9MN7 - chains B and E of the 5 polymer chains in the assembly; structure by electron microscopy, 2.65 A resolution.

# Chain B
Molecule: Dimethyladenosine transferase 2, mitochondrial
From: Homo sapiens
Notes: EC 2.1.1.-
UniProtKB: Q9H5Q4 (TFB2M_HUMAN); residue numbers follow UniProt; this construct covers 1-396
Chain sequence (396 residues; each row starts with the number of its first residue):
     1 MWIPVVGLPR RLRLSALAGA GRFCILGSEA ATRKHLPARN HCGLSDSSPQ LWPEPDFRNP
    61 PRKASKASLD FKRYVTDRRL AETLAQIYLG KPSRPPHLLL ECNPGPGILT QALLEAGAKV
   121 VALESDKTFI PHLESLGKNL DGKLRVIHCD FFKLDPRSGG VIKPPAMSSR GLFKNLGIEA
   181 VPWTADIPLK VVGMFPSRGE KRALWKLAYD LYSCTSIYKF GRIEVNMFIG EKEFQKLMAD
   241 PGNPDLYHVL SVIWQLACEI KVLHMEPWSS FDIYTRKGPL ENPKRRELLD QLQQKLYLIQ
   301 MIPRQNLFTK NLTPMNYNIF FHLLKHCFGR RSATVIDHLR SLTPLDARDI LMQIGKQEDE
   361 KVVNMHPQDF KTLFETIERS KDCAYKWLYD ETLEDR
Unresolved in the structure: 1-71, 275-291, 390-396
Swiss-Prot annotation at these positions:
  - region: Arg330, Arg331 (DNA-binding)
  - binding site (S-adenosyl-L-methionine): Val75, Glu124, Asp150
  - mutagenesis: Gly105 (G105A: Abolishes methyltransferase activity), Arg330 (R330A: Impairs transcription initiation; when associated with A-331), Arg331 (R331A: Impairs transcription initiation; when associated with A-330)

# Chain E
Molecule: DNA-directed RNA polymerase, mitochondrial
From: Homo sapiens
Notes: EC 2.7.7.6
UniProtKB: O00411 (RPOM_HUMAN); residues 1-1230 here = UniProt positions 1-1230
Chain sequence (1230 residues; row label = number of the first residue in the row):
     1 MSALCWGRGA AGLKRALRPC GRPGLPGKEG TAGGVCGPRR SSSASPQEQD QDRRKDWGHV
    61 ELLEVLQARV RQLQAESVSE VVVNRVDVAR LPECGSGDGS LQPPRKVQMG AKDATPVPCG
   121 RWAKILEKDK RTQQMRMQRL KAKLQMPFQS GEFKALTRRL QVEPRLLSKQ MAGCLEDCTR
   181 QAPESPWEEQ LARLLQEAPG KLSLDVEQAP SGQHSQAQLS GQQQRLLAFF KCCLLTDQLP
   241 LAHHLLVVHH GQRQKRKLLT LDMYNAVMLG WARQGAFKEL VYVLFMVKDA GLTPDLLSYA
   301 AALQCMGRQD QDAGTIERCL EQMSQEGLKL QALFTAVLLS EEDRATVLKA VHKVKPTFSL
   361 PPQLPPPVNT SKLLRDVYAK DGRVSYPKLH LPLKTLQCLF EKQLHMELAS RVCVVSVEKP
   421 TLPSKEVKHA RKTLKTLRDQ WEKALCRALR ETKNRLEREV YEGRFSLYPF LCLLDEREVV
   481 RMLLQVLQAL PAQGESFTTL ARELSARTFS RHVVQRQRVS GQVQALQNHY RKYLCLLASD
   541 AEVPEPCLPR QYWEELGAPE ALREQPWPLP VQMELGKLLA EMLVQATQMP CSLDKPHRSS
   601 RLVPVLYHVY SFRNVQQIGI LKPHPAYVQL LEKAAEPTLT FEAVDVPMLC PPLPWTSPHS
   661 GAFLLSPTKL MRTVEGATQH QELLETCPPT ALHGALDALT QLGNCAWRVN GRVLDLVLQL
   721 FQAKGCPQLG VPAPPSEAPQ PPEAHLPHSA APARKAELRR ELAHCQKVAR EMHSLRAEAL
   781 YRLSLAQHLR DRVFWLPHNM DFRGRTYPCP PHFNHLGSDV ARALLEFAQG RPLGPHGLDW
   841 LKIHLVNLTG LKKREPLRKR LAFAEEVMDD ILDSADQPLT GRKWWMGAEE PWQTLACCME
   901 VANAVRASDP AAYVSHLPVH QDGSCNGLQH YAALGRDSVG AASVNLEPSD VPQDVYSGVA
   961 AQVEVFRRQD AQRGMRVAQV LEGFITRKVV KQTVMTVVYG VTRYGGRLQI EKRLRELSDF
  1021 PQEFVWEASH YLVRQVFKSL QEMFSGTRAI QHWLTESARL ISHMGSVVEW VTPLGVPVIQ
  1081 PYRLDSKVKQ IGGGIQSITY THNGDISRKP NTRKQKNGFP PNFIHSLDSS HMMLTALHCY
  1141 RKGLTFVSVH DCYWTHAADV SVMNQVCREQ FVRLHSEPIL QDLSRFLVKR FCSEPQKILE
  1201 ASQLKETLQA VPKPGAFDLE QVKRSTYFFS
Unresolved in the structure: 1-217, 741-756
Swiss-Prot annotation at these positions:
  - active site: Asp922, Lys991, Asp1151
  - natural variant: Gln149 to Ser1230 (deletion: In COXPD55), His250 (H250D: In COXPD55), Pro566 (P566S: In COXPD55), Ser611 (S611F: In COXPD55), Phe641 (F641L: In COXPD55), Pro742 to Pro747 (deletion: In COXPD55), Pro810 (P810S: In COXPD55; uncertain significance), Asp870 (D870N: In COXPD55; uncertain significance), Cys925 to Ser1230 (deletion: In COXPD55), Arg1013 (R1013C: In COXPD55), Ser1193 (S1193F: In COXPD55)
Bound ions: Mg2+: Asp922, Gly923, Asp1151 (together with ATP)
Small-molecule neighbours: ATP (adenosine-5'-triphosphate): Arg805, Asp922, Gly923, Ser924, Cys925, Asn926, Gly927, Tyr956, Arg987, Lys991, Met995, Thr996, Tyr999, Ile1124, His1125, Asp1128, Asp1151

# Interface between chain B and chain E
Contacting residue pairs (27):
  Gly160(B) - Glu1023(E)
  Val161(B) - Glu1023(E)
  Val161(B) - Glu1027(E)
  Lys163(B) - Glu1027(E)  salt bridge
  Arg170(B) - Glu757(E)  salt bridge
  Ser213(B) - Arg759(E)
  Pro314(B) - Arg759(E)
  His322(B) - Tyr610(E)  hydrogen bond (side chain-backbone)
  Lys325(B) - Phe612(E)
  His326(B) - His608(E)
  His326(B) - Tyr610(E)
  Arg340(B) - Tyr607(E)
  Ser341(B) - His608(E)
  Ser341(B) - Val609(E)
  Pro344(B) - Arg601(E)  hydrogen bond (backbone-side chain)
  Pro344(B) - Val603(E)
  Pro344(B) - Tyr607(E)
  Pro344(B) - His624(E)
  Leu345(B) - Arg601(E)
  Asp346(B) - Arg601(E)
  Tyr385(B) - Pro625(E)  hydrophobic
  Tyr385(B) - Ala626(E)  hydrophobic
  Tyr385(B) - Gln629(E)
  Leu388(B) - Tyr607(E)  hydrophobic
  Leu388(B) - Val609(E)  hydrophobic
  Leu388(B) - Lys622(E)
  Tyr389(B) - Lys622(E)  hydrogen bond (backbone-side chain)
Interface residues without a listed pair, chain B (23 interface residues in all): Cys214, Met315, Gly329, Arg330, Thr343, Trp387
Interface residues without a listed pair, chain E (20 interface residues in all): Ser611, Gln617, Pro623, Phe1024

# Overview
23 residues of chain B face 20 of chain E across their interface, with 3 hydrogen bonds and 2 salt bridges.
Among the polar pairs are Lys163(B)-Glu1027(E), Arg170(B)-Glu757(E) and His322(B)-Tyr610(E). Chain E binds
ATP.
Here chain B is Dimethyladenosine transferase 2, mitochondrial and chain E is DNA-directed RNA polymerase,
mitochondrial, both from Homo sapiens. Entry 9MN7 (Structure of the human mitochondrial late-stage
transcription initiation complex, IC8) was determined by electron microscopy, deposited together with 9MN4,
9MN5, 9MN6, 9MN8, 9MN9 and 9MNA.
